Entry 8IJB (electron microscopy, 3.23 A resolution); this record covers chains B and G of the 5 polymer chains in the assembly.

Chain B:
Protein: Guanine nucleotide-binding protein G(I)/G(S)/G(T) subunit beta-1
Organism: Homo sapiens
Reference sequence: P62873 (GBB1_HUMAN); residues 4-340 here = UniProt positions 4-340
Sequence (337 residues; each row starts with the number of its first residue):
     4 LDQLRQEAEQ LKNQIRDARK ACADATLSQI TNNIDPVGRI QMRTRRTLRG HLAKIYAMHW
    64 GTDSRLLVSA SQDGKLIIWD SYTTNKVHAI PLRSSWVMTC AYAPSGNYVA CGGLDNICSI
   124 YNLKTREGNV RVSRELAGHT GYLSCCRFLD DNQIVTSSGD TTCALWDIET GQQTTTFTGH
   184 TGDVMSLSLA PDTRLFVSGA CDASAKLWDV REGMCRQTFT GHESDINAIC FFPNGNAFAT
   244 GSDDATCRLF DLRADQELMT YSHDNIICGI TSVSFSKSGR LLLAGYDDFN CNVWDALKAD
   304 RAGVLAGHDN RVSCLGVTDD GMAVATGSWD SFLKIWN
UniProt features mapped onto this chain:
  - modified residue: H266 (Phosphohistidine)
  - natural variant: L30 (L30F: In MRD42; uncertain significance), R52 (R52G: In MRD42), G64 (G64V: In MRD42), D76 (D76E: In MRD42; D76G: In MRD42), G77 (G77S: In MRD42), K78 (K78R: In MRD42), I80 (I80N: In MRD42; I80T: In MRD42), H91 (H91R: In MRD42; uncertain significance), A92 (A92T: In MRD42), P94 (P94S: In MRD42), L95 (L95P: In MRD42), R96 (R96L: In MRD42), 5 further natural variant entries in UniProt

Chain G:
Protein: Guanine nucleotide-binding protein G(I)/G(S)/G(O) subunit gamma-2
Organism: Homo sapiens
Reference sequence: P59768 (GBG2_HUMAN); residues 8-63 here = UniProt positions 8-63
Sequence (56 residues; each row starts with the number of its first residue):
     8 SIAQARKLVE QLKMEANIDR IKVSKAAADL MAYCEAHAKE DPLLTPVPAS ENPFRE

Chain B / chain G interface:
Pairs across the interface (72):
  L7(B) with R13(G); V16(G)
  R8(B) with A12(G)
  E10(B) with V16(G); K20(G), salt bridge
  A11(B) with L15(G), hydrophobic; V16(G), hydrophobic; L19(G)
  L14(B) with V16(G); L19(G), hydrophobic; K20(G); A23(G), hydrophobic
  K15(B) with L19(G)
  Q17(B) with A23(G)
  I18(B) with L19(G); A23(G), hydrophobic
  C25(B) with R27(G); I28(G); K29(G); V30(G)
  A26(B) with V30(G), hydrophobic
  D27(B) with K29(G); S31(G), hydrogen bond (side chain-backbone)
  A28(B) with V30(G)
  L30(B) with A34(G), hydrophobic
  I33(B) with S31(G); A34(G), hydrophobic; M38(G), hydrophobic
  T34(B) with M38(G)
  M45(B) with L50(G), hydrophobic
  R48(B) with F61(G); R62(G); E63(G)
  R49(B) with F61(G); R62(G); E63(G)
  Y85(B) with P60(G); F61(G), hydrophobic
  C218(B) with Q18(G), hydrogen bond
  R219(B) with E22(G)
  Q220(B) with E22(G); I25(G)
  T221(B) with E22(G), hydrogen bond
  P236(B) with Y40(G)
  N237(B) with Y40(G)
  D254(B) with A33(G)
  R256(B) with R27(G); I28(G), hydrogen bond (backbone-backbone); D36(G), salt bridge
  A257(B) with R27(G)
  D258(B) with R27(G), salt bridge
  Q259(B) with V30(G)
  L261(B) with V30(G), hydrophobic
  S279(B) with D48(G); L50(G)
  K280(B) with E47(G); D48(G)
  S281(B) with Y40(G); H44(G); D48(G), hydrogen bond
  G282(B) with C41(G)
  R283(B) with C41(G), hydrogen bond (backbone-side chain); L51(G)
  L300(B) with C41(G), hydrophobic
  G324(B) with P49(G); L50(G)
  M325(B) with P49(G), hydrophobic; P60(G)
  A326(B) with F61(G), hydrophobic
  V327(B) with L50(G), hydrophobic
  I338(B) with F61(G), hydrophobic
  N340(B) with N59(G), hydrogen bond
Interface residues without a listed pair, chain B (56 interface residues in all): A21, R22, A24, I37, I43, S84, M217, F235, A240, L252, L286, V320, D323
Interface residues without a listed pair, chain G (34 interface residues in all): I9, L37

Overview:
56 residues of chain B face 34 of chain G across their interface, with 7 hydrogen bonds and 3 salt bridges.
Among the polar pairs are E10(B)-K20(G), R256(B)-D36(G) and D258(B)-R27(G).
Chain B is Guanine nucleotide-binding protein G(I)/G(S)/G(T) subunit beta-1 and chain G is Guanine
nucleotide-binding protein G(I)/G(S)/G(O) subunit gamma-2, both from Homo sapiens; the structure, Cryo-EM
structure of human HCAR2-Gi complex with acipimox, was determined by electron microscopy (same publication as
8IJ3, 8IJA and 8IJD).
